PDB entry 9IK9 | electron microscopy, 3.37 A resolution | chains B and E of the 6 polymer chains in the assembly

Chain B:
Molecule: Guanine nucleotide-binding protein G(I)/G(S)/G(T) subunit beta-1
From: Homo sapiens
UniProtKB: P62873 (GBB1_HUMAN); numbering as in UniProt (aligned over 2-340)
Chain sequence (373 residues; each row starts with the number of its first residue; numbers below 1 keep their minus sign (Met-21 is residue -21)):
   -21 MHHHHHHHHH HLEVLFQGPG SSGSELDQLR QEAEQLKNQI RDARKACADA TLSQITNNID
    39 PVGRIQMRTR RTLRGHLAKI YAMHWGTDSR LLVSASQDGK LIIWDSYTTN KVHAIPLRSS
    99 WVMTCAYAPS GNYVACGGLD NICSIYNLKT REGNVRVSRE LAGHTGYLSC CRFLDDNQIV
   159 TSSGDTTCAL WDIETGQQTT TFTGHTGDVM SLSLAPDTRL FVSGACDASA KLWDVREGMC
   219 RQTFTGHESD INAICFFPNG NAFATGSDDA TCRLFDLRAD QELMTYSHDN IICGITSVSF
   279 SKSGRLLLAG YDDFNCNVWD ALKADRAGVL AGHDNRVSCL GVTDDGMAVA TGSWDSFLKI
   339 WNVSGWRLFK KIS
Disordered / not traced: -21 to 4, 341-351
Sequence notes: initiating methionine (-21); expression tag (-20 to 1, 341-351)
UniProt features mapped onto this chain:
  - modified residue: Ser2 (N-acetylserine), His266 (Phosphohistidine)
  - natural variant: Leu30 (L30F: In MRD42; uncertain significance), Arg52 (R52G: In MRD42), Gly64 (G64V: In MRD42), Asp76 (D76E: In MRD42; D76G: In MRD42), Gly77 (G77S: In MRD42), Lys78 (K78R: In MRD42), Ile80 (I80N: In MRD42; I80T: In MRD42), His91 (H91R: In MRD42; uncertain significance), Ala92 (A92T: In MRD42), Pro94 (P94S: In MRD42), Leu95 (L95P: In MRD42), Arg96 (R96L: In MRD42), 5 further natural variant entries in UniProt

Chain E:
Molecule: scFv16
From: synthetic construct
Notes: antibody fragment or engineered binder
Chain sequence (338 residues; numbered 2 to 327 plus 14 insertion-coded residues; 2 numbers in that range are skipped by the numbering (no residue carries them; nothing is unmodelled there); the number before each row is that of its first residue; a row labelled like 121A-121N holds insertion residues (121A, then the next letters in order)):
     2 VQLVESGGGL VQPGGSRKLS CSASGFAFSS FGMHWVRQAP EKGLEWVAYI SSGSGTIYYA
    62 DTVKGRFTIS RDDPKNTLFL QMTSLRSEDT AMYYCVRSIY YYGSSPFDFW GQGTTLTVSS
121A-121N GGGGSGGGGSGGGG
   124 SDIVMTQATS SVPVTPGESV SISCRSSKSL LHSNGNTYLY WFLQRPGQSP QLLIYRMSNL
   184 ASGVPDRFSG SGSGTAFTLT ISRLEAEDVG VYYCMQHLEY PLTFGAGTKL ELSISCRSSK
   244 SLLHSNGNTY LYWFLQRPGQ SPQLLIYRMS NLASGVPDRF SGSGSGTAFT LTISRLEAED
   304 VGVYYCMQHL EYPLTFGAGT KLEL
Disordered / not traced: 121A-121N, 236-327
Disulfides: Cys22-Cys96, Cys147-Cys217

Interface between chain B and chain E:
Contacting residue pairs (10):
  Arg68(B) with Tyr103(E)
  Leu69(B) with Tyr103(E), hydrophobic
  Val90(B) with Tyr102(E), hydrophobic
  Arg129(B) with Phe110(E); Ser185(E)
  Glu130(B) with Gly26(E); Phe27(E); Ala28(E), hydrogen bond (backbone-backbone)
  Gly131(B) with Ala28(E); Phe32(E)
Interface residues without a listed pair, chain B (8 interface residues in all): Asp83, His91
Interface residues without a listed pair, chain E (10 interface residues in all): Arg98, Asp109

In short:
Chain B and chain E form an interface of 8 and 10 residues respectively, with 1 hydrogen bond. Its one
hydrogen bond, Glu130(B)-Ala28(E), is backbone to backbone.
Here chain B is Guanine nucleotide-binding protein G(I)/G(S)/G(T) subunit beta-1 (Homo sapiens) and chain E is
scFv16 (synthetic construct). Entry 9IK9 (Cryo-EM Structure of SST analogs bond SSTR1-Gi complex) was
determined by electron microscopy together with 9IK8 from the same study.
